8ZI0 - chains D and e of the 8 polymer chains in the assembly; structure by electron microscopy, 3.18 A resolution.

== Chain D ==
Protein: ATP synthase subunit beta
From: Acinetobacter baumannii AB5075
Notes: EC 7.1.2.2
UniProt: V5VHQ6 (V5VHQ6_ACIBA); numbering as in UniProt (aligned over 1-464)
Chain sequence (464 residues; numbered 1 to 464; the number before each row is that of its first residue):
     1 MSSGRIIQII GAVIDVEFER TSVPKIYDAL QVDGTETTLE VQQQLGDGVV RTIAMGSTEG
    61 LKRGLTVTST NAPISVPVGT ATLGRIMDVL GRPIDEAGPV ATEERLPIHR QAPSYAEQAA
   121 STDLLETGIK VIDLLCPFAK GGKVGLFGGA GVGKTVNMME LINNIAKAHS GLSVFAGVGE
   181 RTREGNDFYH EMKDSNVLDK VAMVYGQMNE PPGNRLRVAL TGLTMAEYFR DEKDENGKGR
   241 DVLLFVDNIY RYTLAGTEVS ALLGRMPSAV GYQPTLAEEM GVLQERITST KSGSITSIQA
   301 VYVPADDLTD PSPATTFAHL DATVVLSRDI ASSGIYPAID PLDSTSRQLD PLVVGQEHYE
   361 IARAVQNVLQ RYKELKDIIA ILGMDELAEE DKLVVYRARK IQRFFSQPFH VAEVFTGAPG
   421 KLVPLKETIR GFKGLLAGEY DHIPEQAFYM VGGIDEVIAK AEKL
Disordered / not traced: 1

== Chain e ==
Protein: ATP synthase epsilon chain
From: Acinetobacter baumannii AB5075
Notes: engineered mutation(s): deletion 134-139
UniProt: V5VHG0 (V5VHG0_ACIBA); numbering as in UniProt (aligned over 1-133)
Chain sequence (133 residues; row label = number of the first residue in the row):
     1 MATMQCDVVS VKESIYSGAV TMLIAKGAGG ELGILPGHAP LVTLLQPGPI RVLLENGTEE
    61 IVYVSGGVLE VQPHVVTVLA DTAIRADNLD EAAILEARKN AEQLLANQKS DLDSAAALAA
   121 LAETAAQLET IRK
Disordered / not traced: 1

== Interface between chain D and chain e ==
Residue-residue contacts (6; chain D residue first):
  Lys373(D) - Ile131(e)
  Glu374(D) - Glu129(e)
  Asp377(D) - Leu128(e)
  Asp377(D) - Glu129(e)
  Ile381(D) - Leu128(e)  hydrophobic
  Leu382(D) - Leu121(e)  hydrophobic
Other interface residues (no listed pair), chain e (5 interface residues in all): Thr124

== In short ==
The chain D/chain e interface involves 5 residues from each chain.
Chain D is ATP synthase subunit beta and chain e is ATP synthase epsilon chain, both from Acinetobacter
baumannii AB5075; the structure, Cryo-EM reveals transition states of the Acinetobacter baumannii F1-ATPase
rotary subunits gamma and epsilon and novel ..., was determined by electron microscopy, deposited together
with 8ZI1, 8ZI2 and 8ZI3.
